PDB entry 8TNP | electron microscopy, 3.30 A resolution | chains B and A of the 3 polymer chains in the assembly

[Chain B]
Molecule: Protein cereblon
From: Homo sapiens
UniProt: Q96SW2 (CRBN_HUMAN); numbering as in UniProt (aligned over 1-442)
Sequence (485 residues; each row starts with the number of its first residue; numbers below 1 keep their minus sign (Met-42 is residue -42)):
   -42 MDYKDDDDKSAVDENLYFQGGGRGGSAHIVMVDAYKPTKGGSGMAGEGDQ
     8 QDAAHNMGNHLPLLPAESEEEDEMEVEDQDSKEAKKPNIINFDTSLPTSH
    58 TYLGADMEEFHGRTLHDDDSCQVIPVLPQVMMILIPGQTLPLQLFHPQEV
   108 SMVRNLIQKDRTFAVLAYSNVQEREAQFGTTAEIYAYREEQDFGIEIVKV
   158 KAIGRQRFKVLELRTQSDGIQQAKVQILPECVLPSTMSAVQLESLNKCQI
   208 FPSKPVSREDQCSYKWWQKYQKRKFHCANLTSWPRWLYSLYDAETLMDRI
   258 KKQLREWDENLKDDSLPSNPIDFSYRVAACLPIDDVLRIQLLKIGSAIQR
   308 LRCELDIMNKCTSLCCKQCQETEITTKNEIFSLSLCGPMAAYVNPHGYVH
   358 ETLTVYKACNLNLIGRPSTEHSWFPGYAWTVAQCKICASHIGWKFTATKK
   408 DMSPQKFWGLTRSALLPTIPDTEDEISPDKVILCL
Not modelled in the structure: -42 to 76, 212-219, 407-409, 428-442
Sequence notes: initiating methionine (-42); expression tag (-41 to 0)
Metal / ion sites: Zn2+: Cys323, Cys326, Cys391, Cys394
Ligand contacts: S-Pomalidomide (Y70): Val350, Asn351, Pro352, His353, Glu377, His378, Ser379, Trp380, Trp386, Trp400, Phe402

[Chain A]
Molecule: DNA damage-binding protein 1
From: Homo sapiens
Notes: engineered mutation(s): residues 396-705 deleted
UniProt: Q16531 (DDB1_HUMAN); the construct has insertions or renumbered stretches relative to UniProt, so the offset changes along the chain: 1-392 = UniProt 1-392; 697-699 = UniProt 393-395; 706-1140 = UniProt 706-1140
Sequence (860 residues; row label = number of the first residue in the row; note: 304 numbers in that range are skipped by the numbering (no residue carries them; nothing is unmodelled there); numbers below 1 keep their minus sign (Met-23 is residue -23)):
   -23 MGSSHHHHHHSAVDENLYFQGGGRMSYNYVVTAQKPTAVNGCVTGHFTSA
    27 EDLNLLIAKNTRLEIYVVTAEGLRPVKEVGMYGKIAVMELFRPKGESKDL
    77 LFILTAKYNACILEYKQSGESIDIITRAHGNVQDRIGRPSETGIIGIIDP
   127 ECRMIGLRLYDGLFKVIPLDRDNKELKAFNIRLEELHVIDVKFLYGCQAP
   177 TICFVYQDPQGRHVKTYEVSLREKEFNKGPWKQENVEAEASMVIAVPEPF
   227 GGAIIIGQESITYHNGDKYLAIAPPIIKQSTIVCHNRVDPNGSRYLLGDM
   277 EGRLFMLLLEKEEQMDGTVTLKDLRVELLGETSIAECLTYLDNGVVFVGS
   327 RLGDSQLVKLNVDSNEQGSYVVAMETFTNLGPIVDMCVVDLERQGQGQLV
   377 TCSGAFKEGSLRIIRN
   697 GIGGNGNSGEIQKLHIRTVPLYESPRKICYQEVSQCFGVLSSRIEVQDTS
   747 GGTTALRPSASTQALSSSVSSSKLFSSSTAPHETSFGEEVEVHNLLIIDQ
   797 HTFEVLHAHQFLQNEYALSLVSCKLGKDPNTYFIVGTAMVYPEEAEPKQG
   847 RIVVFQYSDGKLQTVAEKEVKGAVYSMVEFNGKLLASINSTVRLYEWTTE
   897 KELRTECNHYNNIMALYLKTKGDFILVGDLMRSVLLLAYKPMEGNFEEIA
   947 RDFNPNWMSAVEILDDDNFLGAENAFNLFVCQKDSAATTDEERQHLQEVG
   997 LFHLGEFVNVFCHGSLVMQNLGETSTPTQGSVLFGTVNGMIGLVTSLSES
  1047 WYNLLLDMQNRLNKVIKSVGKIEHSFWRSFHTERKTEPATGFIDGDLIES
  1097 FLDISRPKMQEVVANLQYDDGSGMKREATADDLIKVVEELTRIH
Not modelled in the structure: -23 to 1, 697-709, 745-747, 769-780, 981-983, 1014-1023, 1114-1121
Sequence notes: initiating methionine (-23); expression tag (-22 to 0); linker (700-705)

[How chain B and chain A interact]
Pairs across the interface (70):
  Val189(B) - Arg114(A)
  Leu190(B) - Met927(A)  hydrophobic
  Leu190(B) - Pro951(A)
  Leu190(B) - Asn952(A)
  Pro191(B) - Trp953(A)  hydrogen bond (backbone-side chain)
  Pro191(B) - Asn970(A)
  Pro191(B) - Glu1079(A)
  Thr193(B) - Trp953(A)
  Ala196(B) - Phe972(A)
  Val197(B) - Phe1003(A)  hydrophobic
  Gln198(B) - Arg327(A)
  Leu199(B) - Arg327(A)
  Leu199(B) - Leu328(A)  hydrophobic
  Glu200(B) - Ile120(A)
  Ser201(B) - Val259(A)
  Ser201(B) - Glu312(A)  hydrogen bond
  Leu202(B) - Val259(A)
  Leu202(B) - Met276(A)  hydrophobic
  Asn203(B) - Glu117(A)
  Asn203(B) - Thr118(A)  hydrogen bond (side chain-backbone)
  Asn203(B) - Gly119(A)
  Lys204(B) - Ile165(A)
  Lys204(B) - Ser217(A)
  Lys204(B) - Val259(A)  hydrogen bond (side chain-backbone)
  Ile207(B) - Glu117(A)
  Ile207(B) - Thr118(A)
  Ile207(B) - Ile165(A)  hydrophobic
  Ile207(B) - Gln183(A)
  Ile207(B) - Arg188(A)  hydrogen bond (backbone-side chain)
  Phe208(B) - Gln183(A)
  Phe208(B) - Arg188(A)
  Pro209(B) - Gln183(A)
  Tyr221(B) - Pro838(A)
  Lys222(B) - Ser781(A)  hydrogen bond
  His233(B) - Met276(A)
  Asn236(B) - Phe382(A)
  Leu237(B) - Leu328(A)  hydrophobic
  Leu237(B) - Pro358(A)  hydrophobic
  Leu237(B) - Asn1005(A)  hydrogen bond (backbone-side chain)
  Leu237(B) - Val1033(A)
  Thr238(B) - Arg722(A)  hydrogen bond (backbone-side chain)
  Thr238(B) - Phe1003(A)
  Thr238(B) - Asn1005(A)
  Ser239(B) - Val360(A)
  Ser239(B) - Arg722(A)
  Ser239(B) - Asn1005(A)
  Trp240(B) - Arg722(A)
  Trp240(B) - Leu912(A)
  Trp240(B) - Tyr913(A)  hydrogen bond
  Trp240(B) - Leu926(A)
  Pro241(B) - Tyr812(A)
  Arg242(B) - Glu787(A)  salt bridge
  Trp243(B) - Tyr812(A)
  Trp243(B) - Val836(A)
  Trp243(B) - Pro843(A)
  Trp243(B) - Tyr871(A)
  Leu244(B) - Tyr871(A)  hydrophobic
  Leu244(B) - Met910(A)  hydrophobic
  Leu244(B) - Leu912(A)  hydrophobic
  Tyr245(B) - Leu926(A)  hydrophobic
  Leu247(B) - Ala841(A)
  Tyr248(B) - Met910(A)
  Tyr248(B) - Asp925(A)
  Tyr248(B) - Leu926(A)  hydrophobic
  Tyr248(B) - Trp953(A)  hydrophobic
  Arg256(B) - Ala841(A)
  Ser303(B) - Pro951(A)
  Ile305(B) - Trp953(A)  hydrophobic
  Gln306(B) - Met927(A)
  Arg309(B) - Met910(A)  hydrogen bond
Also at the interface, not in a pair above, chain B (41 interface residues in all): Ser192, Ser195, Gln206, Arg230, Ala235
Also at the interface, not in a pair above, chain A (53 interface residues in all): Asp166, Met218, Gln234, Thr257, Ala381, Lys723, Leu814, Ala834, Glu842, Ala869, Ser929, Arg1080

[Summary]
41 residues of chain B and 53 residues of chain A are in contact; the contacts include 10 hydrogen bonds and 1
salt bridge. Among the polar pairs are Arg242(B)-Glu787(A), Pro191(B)-Trp953(A) and Ser201(B)-Glu312(A).
Ligands of chain B: S-Pomalidomide. Cys323(B), Cys326(B), Cys391(B) and Cys394(B) coordinate Zn2+.
Here chain B is Protein cereblon and chain A is DNA damage-binding protein 1, both from Homo sapiens. Entry
8TNP (Cryo-EM structure of DDB1dB:CRBN:Pomalidomide:SD40) was determined by electron microscopy, deposited
together with 8TNQ and 8TNR.
